8G6N - chains B and F of the 7 polymer chains in the assembly; structure by electron microscopy, 3.50 A resolution.

# Chain B (and F)
Molecule: Capsid protein
Organism: Human immunodeficiency virus 1
Notes: chain F of this document is another copy of the same molecule, construct and numbering; everything in this record applies to it too
Reference sequence: B6DRA0 (B6DRA0_9HIV1); residues 1-231 here correspond to UniProt positions 133-363 (UniProt number = residue number + 132)
Amino-acid sequence (238 residues; numbered 0 to 237; the number before each row is that of its first residue; numbering starts at 0):
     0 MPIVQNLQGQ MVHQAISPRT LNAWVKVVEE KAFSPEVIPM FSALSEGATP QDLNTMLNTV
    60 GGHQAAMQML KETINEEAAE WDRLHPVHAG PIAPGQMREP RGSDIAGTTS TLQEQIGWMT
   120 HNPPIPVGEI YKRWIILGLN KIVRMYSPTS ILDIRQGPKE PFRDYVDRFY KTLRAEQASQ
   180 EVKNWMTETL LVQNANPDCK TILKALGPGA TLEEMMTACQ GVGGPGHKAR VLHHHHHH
Not modelled in the structure: 0-11, 86-95, 194-237 (chain F: 0-11, 86-95, 221-237)
Construct notes: initiating methionine (0); expression tag (232-237)

# Interface between chain B and chain F
Residue-residue contacts (22):
  Thr-19(B) / Pro-17(F)
  Lys-30(B) / Val-24(F)
  Glu-35(B) / Thr-58(F)
  Glu-35(B) / Gly-60(F)
  Pro-38(B) / Asn-57(F)
  Ala-42(B) / Leu-20(F)  hydrophobic
  Ala-42(B) / Thr-54(F)
  Leu-43(B) / Pro-17(F)  hydrophobic
  Glu-45(B) / Ala-14(F)
  Arg-162(B) / Tyr-145(F)
  Val-165(B) / Ala-64(F)  hydrophobic
  Asp-166(B) / His-62(F)
  Asp-166(B) / Gln-63(F)
  Asp-166(B) / Ala-64(F)  hydrogen bond (side chain-backbone)
  Asp-166(B) / Ala-65(F)
  Tyr-169(B) / Gln-63(F)
  Tyr-169(B) / Ala-64(F)
  Tyr-169(B) / Gln-67(F)
  Lys-170(B) / Gln-63(F)
  Arg-173(B) / Asn-57(F)  hydrogen bond (side chain-backbone)
  Arg-173(B) / Val-59(F)
  Arg-173(B) / Gln-63(F)  hydrogen bond
Also at the interface, not in a pair above, chain B (16 interface residues in all): Arg-18, Ala-22, Met-39
Also at the interface, not in a pair above, chain F (19 interface residues in all): His-12, Arg-18, Asn-21, Leu-111

# Summary
Chain B and chain F form an interface of 16 and 19 residues respectively, with 3 hydrogen bonds. Polar
contacts include Asp-166(B)/Ala-64(F), Arg-173(B)/Asn-57(F) and Arg-173(B)/Gln-63(F).
Chain B and chain F are both Capsid protein (Human immunodeficiency virus 1); the structure, HIV-1 capsid
lattice bound to dNTPs, was determined by electron microscopy, deposited together with 8G6K, 8G6L, 8G6M and
8G6O.
